3E88 - chains A and C; structure by X-ray diffraction, 2.50 A resolution.

Chain A:
Name: RAC-beta serine/threonine-protein kinase
From: Homo sapiens
Notes: EC 2.7.11.1; fragment: Akt2 kinase domain (146-480)
Reference sequence: P31751 (AKT2_HUMAN); residue numbers follow UniProt; this construct covers 146-480
Amino-acid sequence (335 residues; each row starts with the number of its first residue):
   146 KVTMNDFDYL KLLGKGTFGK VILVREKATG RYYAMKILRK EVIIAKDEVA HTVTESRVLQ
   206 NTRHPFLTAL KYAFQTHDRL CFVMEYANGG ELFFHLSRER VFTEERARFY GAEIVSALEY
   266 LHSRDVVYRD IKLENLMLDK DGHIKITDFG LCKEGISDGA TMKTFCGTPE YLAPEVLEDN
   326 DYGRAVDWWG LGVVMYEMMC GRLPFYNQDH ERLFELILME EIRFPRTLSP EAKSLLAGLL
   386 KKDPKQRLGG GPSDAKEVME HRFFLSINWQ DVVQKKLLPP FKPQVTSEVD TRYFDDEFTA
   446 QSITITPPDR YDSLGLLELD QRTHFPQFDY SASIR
Not modelled in the structure: 452-465
Sequence notes: engineered mutation Asp-474 (Ser in P31751)
Modified / non-standard residues: Thr-309 (phosphothreonine; TPO); Thr-451 (phosphothreonine; TPO)
Curated features (UniProtKB/Swiss-Prot):
  - active site: Asp-275 (Proton acceptor)
  - binding site (ATP): Leu-158 to Val-166, Lys-181
  - binding site (Mn(2+)): Asn-280, Asp-293
  - modified residue: Thr-309 (Phosphothreonine), Ser-447 (Phosphoserine), Thr-451 (Phosphothreonine), Ser-478 (Phosphoserine)
  - glycosylation (O-linked (GlcNAc) threonine): Thr-306, Thr-313
  - natural variant: Arg-274 (R274H: Risk factor for T2D)
  - mutagenesis: Lys-181 (K181A: Loss of kinase activity), Thr-309 (T309A: Impairs interaction with TTC3; when associated with A-474; T309E: Constitutively active; when associated with D-474)
Small-molecule neighbours: G96 (4-[2-(4-amino-1,2,5-oxadiazol-3-yl)-6-{[(2R)-2-amino-3-phenylpropyl]oxy}-1-ethyl-1H-imidazo[4,5-c]pyridin-4-yl]-2-methylbut-3-yn-2-ol): Leu-158, Gly-159, Lys-160, Gly-161, Phe-163, Gly-164, Lys-165, Val-166, Ala-179, Lys-181, Leu-183, Glu-200, Leu-204, Thr-213, Phe-227, Met-229, Glu-230, Tyr-231, Ala-232, Glu-236, Asn-280, Met-282, Thr-292, Asp-293, Phe-294, Phe-439

Chain C:
Name: Glycogen synthase kinase-3 beta peptide
Reference sequence: P49841 (GSK3B_HUMAN); numbering as in UniProt (aligned over 3-12)
Amino-acid sequence (10 residues; row label = number of the first residue in the row):
     3 GRPRTTSFAE
Curated features (UniProtKB/Swiss-Prot):
  - modified residue: Ser-9 (Phosphoserine)
  - mutagenesis: Ser-9 (S9A: Loss of phosphorylation; abolished inhibition of activity, leading to constitutively active)

Interface between chain A and chain C:
Contacting residue pairs - 34 pairs, chain A then chain C:
  Glu-193(A) with Ala-11(C)
  His-196(A) with Ala-11(C)
  Glu-236(A) with Arg-6(C), salt bridge
  Phe-238(A) with Arg-4(C); Arg-6(C)
  Asp-275(A) with Ser-9(C), hydrogen bond
  Lys-277(A) with Thr-7(C); Thr-8(C); Ser-9(C), hydrogen bond
  Leu-278(A) with Arg-4(C)
  Glu-279(A) with Arg-4(C), salt bridge; Arg-6(C); Thr-7(C), hydrogen bond (side chain-backbone)
  Leu-296(A) with Phe-10(C); Ala-11(C), hydrophobic
  Thr-309(A) with Glu-12(C)
  Phe-310(A) with Phe-10(C); Ala-11(C); Glu-12(C), hydrogen bond (backbone-backbone)
  Cys-311(A) with Phe-10(C); Ala-11(C), hydrophobic
  Gly-312(A) with Ser-9(C); Phe-10(C), hydrogen bond (backbone-backbone)
  Thr-313(A) with Thr-7(C); Ser-9(C), hydrogen bond
  Pro-314(A) with Thr-8(C); Phe-10(C)
  Glu-315(A) with Thr-7(C)
  Tyr-316(A) with Arg-4(C), hydrogen bond
  Leu-317(A) with Phe-10(C), hydrophobic
  Glu-342(A) with Arg-4(C), salt bridge
  Leu-348(A) with Arg-4(C)
  Tyr-351(A) with Pro-5(C)
  Phe-443(A) with Arg-6(C)
Interface residues without a listed pair, chain A (24 interface residues in all): Asp-293, Lys-308

Summary:
Chain A and chain C form an interface of 24 and 9 residues respectively; the contacts include 7 hydrogen bonds
and 3 salt bridges. Polar contacts include Glu-236(A)/Arg-6(C), Glu-279(A)/Arg-4(C) and Glu-342(A)/Arg-4(C).
Chain A binds compound G96.
Here chain A is RAC-beta serine/threonine-protein kinase (Homo sapiens) and chain C is Glycogen synthase
kinase-3 beta peptide. Entry 3E88 (Crystal structures of the kinase domain of AKT2 in complex with
ATP-competitive inhibitors) was determined by X-ray diffraction (same publication as 3E87 and 3E8D).
